1JG6 - chain A; structure by X-ray diffraction, 1.90 A resolution.

# Chain A
Protein: DNA beta-glucosyltransferase
Source organism: Enterobacteria phage T4
Notes: EC 2.4.1.27
Reference sequence: P04547 (GSTB_BPT4); residue numbers follow UniProt; this construct covers 1-351
Sequence (351 residues; each row starts with the number of its first residue):
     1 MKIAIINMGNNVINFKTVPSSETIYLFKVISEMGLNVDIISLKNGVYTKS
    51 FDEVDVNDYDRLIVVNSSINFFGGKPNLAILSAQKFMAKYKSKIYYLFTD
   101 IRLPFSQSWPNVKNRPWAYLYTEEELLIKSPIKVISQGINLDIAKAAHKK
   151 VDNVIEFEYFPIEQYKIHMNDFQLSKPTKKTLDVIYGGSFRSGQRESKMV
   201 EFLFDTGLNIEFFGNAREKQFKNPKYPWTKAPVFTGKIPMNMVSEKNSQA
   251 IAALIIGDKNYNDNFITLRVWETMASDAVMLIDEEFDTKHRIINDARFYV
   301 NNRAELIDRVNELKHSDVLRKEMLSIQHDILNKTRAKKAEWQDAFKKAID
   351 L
Residues lining bound ligands: UDP (uridine-5'-diphosphate): Val-18, Asp-100, Tyr-186, Gly-187, Gly-188, Ser-189, Arg-191, Arg-195, Phe-213, Gly-214, Gly-236, Lys-237, Ile-238, Pro-239, Met-240, Val-243, Ile-256, Tyr-261, Thr-267, Leu-268, Arg-269, Glu-272

# Summary
Chain A binds UDP.
Chain A is DNA beta-glucosyltransferase (Enterobacteria phage T4); the structure, T4 phage BGT in complex with
UDP, was determined by X-ray diffraction (same publication as 1JEJ, 1JG7, 1JIU, 1JIV and 1JIX).
